8ODO - chains A and B; structure by X-ray diffraction, 2.20 A resolution.

== Chain A ==
Molecule: RNA-splicing ligase RtcB homolog
Source organism: Homo sapiens
Notes: EC 6.5.1.8
UniProt: Q9Y3I0 (RTCB_HUMAN); numbering as in UniProt (aligned over 1-505)
Chain sequence (507 residues; row label = number of the first residue in the row; numbers below 1 keep their minus sign (Gly-1 is residue -1)):
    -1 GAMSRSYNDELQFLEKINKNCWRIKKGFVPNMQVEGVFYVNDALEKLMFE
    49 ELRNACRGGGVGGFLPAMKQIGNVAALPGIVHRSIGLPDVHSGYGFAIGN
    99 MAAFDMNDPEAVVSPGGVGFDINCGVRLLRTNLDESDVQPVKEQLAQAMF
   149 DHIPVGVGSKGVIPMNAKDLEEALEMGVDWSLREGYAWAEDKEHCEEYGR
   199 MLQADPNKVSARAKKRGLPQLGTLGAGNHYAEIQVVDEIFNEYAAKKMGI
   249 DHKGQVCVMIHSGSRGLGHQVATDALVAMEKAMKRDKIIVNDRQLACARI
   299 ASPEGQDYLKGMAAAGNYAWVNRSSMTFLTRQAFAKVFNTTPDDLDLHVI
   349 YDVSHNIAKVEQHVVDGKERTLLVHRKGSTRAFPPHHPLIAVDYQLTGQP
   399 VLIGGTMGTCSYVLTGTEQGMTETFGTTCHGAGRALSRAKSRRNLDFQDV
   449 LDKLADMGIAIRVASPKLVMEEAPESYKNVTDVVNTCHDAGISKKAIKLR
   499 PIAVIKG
Not modelled in the structure: -1 to 2
Construct notes: expression tag (-1 to 0)
Glycans and other covalent adducts: guanosine-5'-monophosphate (5GP) linked to His428
Bound ions: Mn2+: Cys122, His259, His353 (together with guanosine-5'-monophosphate)
Ligand contacts: guanosine-5'-monophosphate (5GP): Ile96, Asn226, Tyr228, Glu230, Gln232, His259, His353, Gly402, Gly403, Thr404, Met405, Ser409, Gly429, Ala430, Gly431, Glu470, Tyr475, Val502, Lys504
Curated features (UniProtKB/Swiss-Prot):
  - active site: His428 (GMP-histidine intermediate)
  - binding site (Mn(2+)): Asp119, Cys122, His227, His259, His353
  - binding site (GMP): Asn226 to Glu230, His353, Asn354, Gly402 to Met405, Ser409, His428 to Gly431, Lys504
  - modified residue: Ser300 (Phosphoserine)
  - cross-link: Lys496 (Glycyl lysine isopeptide (Lys-Gly) (interchain with G-Cter in SUMO2))
What the authors report for this chain:
  - binding site for guanosine-5'-monophosphate: His428
  - catalytic residues: His428
  - Mn2+ coordination: Cys122, His259, His353
  - binding site for phosphate ion: Asp119, Asn354, Lys375
  - conformationally variable residues (order/disorder transition, side-chain flip): Leu45 to Pro64, Tyr92, Arg436 to Asp444
  - post-translational modification sites: His428
  - mutagenesis - C122A, H353A: abolished catalytic activity
  - mutagenesis - D119A, H227A, H259A: decreased catalytic activity

== Chain B ==
Molecule: Protein archease
Source organism: Homo sapiens
UniProt: A8K0B5 (A8K0B5_HUMAN); numbering as in UniProt (aligned over 1-179)
Chain sequence (200 residues; row label = number of the first residue in the row; numbers below 1 keep their minus sign (Met-20 is residue -20)):
   -20 MGSSHHHHHHSSGLVPRGSHMMKGGSRVSNPAVMAQEEEDVRDYNLTEEQ
    30 KAIKAKYPPVNRKYEYLDHTADVQLHAWGDTLEEAFEQCAMAMFGYMTDT
    80 GTVEPLQTVEVETQGDDLQSLLFHFLDEWLYKFSADEFFIPREVKVLSID
   130 QRNFKLRSIGWGEEFSLSKHPQGTEVKAITYSAMQVYNEENPEVFVIIDI
Not modelled in the structure: -20 to 10
Construct notes: initiating methionine (-20); expression tag (-19 to 0)
Bound ions: Mn2+: Asp51, Asp178, Ile179 (together with phosphate ion)
What the authors report for this chain:
  - Mn2+ coordination: Asp51, Asp178
  - binding site for phosphate ion: Lys156, Asp178
  - conformationally variable residues (loop rearrangement): Leu46 to Asp51, Thr159 to Ala162
  - mutagenesis - D51A, K156A: abolished catalytic activity on alpha32P-GTP
  - mutagenesis - D51A, K156A: abolished catalytic activity on XBP1 intron

== Chain A / chain B interface ==
Pairs across the interface (94):
  Glu49(A) - Thr49(B)  hydrogen bond
  Val59(A) - Gln15(B)
  Val59(A) - Gln164(B)
  Val59(A) - Tyr166(B)
  Val59(A) - Glu172(B)
  Val59(A) - Phe174(B)  hydrophobic
  Gly60(A) - Gln164(B)  hydrogen bond (backbone-side chain)
  Gly60(A) - Phe174(B)
  Gly61(A) - Gln53(B)  hydrogen bond (backbone-side chain)
  Gly61(A) - Ala162(B)
  Gly61(A) - Gln164(B)
  Phe62(A) - Asp47(B)
  Phe62(A) - His48(B)
  Phe62(A) - Thr49(B)
  Phe62(A) - Ala162(B)  hydrophobic
  Phe62(A) - Ile176(B)  hydrophobic
  His89(A) - Thr49(B)
  His89(A) - Ala50(B)
  Ser90(A) - His48(B)  hydrogen bond
  Ser90(A) - Thr49(B)
  Ser90(A) - Ala50(B)  hydrogen bond (backbone-backbone)
  Gly91(A) - His48(B)  hydrogen bond (backbone-side chain)
  Gly91(A) - Ser161(B)
  Tyr92(A) - Asp51(B)
  Tyr92(A) - Thr159(B)
  Tyr92(A) - Ser161(B)  hydrogen bond (backbone-side chain)
  Tyr92(A) - Asp178(B)  hydrogen bond
  Ile96(A) - Ala50(B)  hydrophobic
  Phe118(A) - Ala157(B)  hydrophobic
  Phe118(A) - Ile158(B)
  Phe118(A) - Thr159(B)
  Phe118(A) - Asp178(B)
  Asp119(A) - Lys156(B)  salt bridge
  Val153(A) - Gln151(B)  hydrogen bond (backbone-side chain)
  Gly154(A) - Gln151(B)
  Val155(A) - Met76(B)
  Val155(A) - Phe112(B)  hydrophobic
  Val155(A) - Leu146(B)
  Val155(A) - Gln151(B)  hydrogen bond (backbone-side chain)
  Val155(A) - Gly152(B)
  Val155(A) - Glu154(B)
  Gly156(A) - Phe144(B)
  Gly156(A) - Leu146(B)
  Ser157(A) - Leu146(B)
  Lys158(A) - Phe117(B)
  Arg210(A) - Glu107(B)  salt bridge
  Arg210(A) - Tyr110(B)
  Lys213(A) - Tyr110(B)
  Lys213(A) - Asp115(B)  salt bridge
  Arg214(A) - Ser113(B)
  Arg214(A) - Ala114(B)
  Arg214(A) - Lys156(B)  hydrogen bond (side chain-backbone)
  Pro217(A) - Phe117(B)  hydrophobic
  Gln218(A) - Glu154(B)  hydrogen bond
  Ala224(A) - Glu154(B)
  Gly225(A) - Ile179(B)
  Arg263(A) - Glu154(B)  salt bridge
  His267(A) - Lys156(B)
  Thr271(A) - Asp106(B)
  Thr271(A) - Ala157(B)
  Val275(A) - His103(B)
  Glu278(A) - Tyr160(B)  hydrogen bond
  Lys282(A) - Asp95(B)  salt bridge
  Arg291(A) - Asp96(B)  salt bridge
  Arg291(A) - Gln98(B)  hydrogen bond
  Arg291(A) - Ser99(B)
  Arg291(A) - Tyr160(B)
  Gln292(A) - Thr159(B)
  Gln292(A) - Tyr160(B)  hydrogen bond (side chain-backbone)
  Arg432(A) - Thr49(B)
  Ser435(A) - Asp47(B)  hydrogen bond
  Ser435(A) - His48(B)
  Ser435(A) - Thr49(B)
  Arg436(A) - Tyr75(B)
  Arg436(A) - Thr153(B)  hydrogen bond
  Arg436(A) - Ile179(B)
  Ala437(A) - Tyr45(B)
  Ala437(A) - Leu46(B)
  Lys438(A) - Asp47(B)
  Arg440(A) - Asp19(B)  salt bridge
  Arg440(A) - Val20(B)  hydrogen bond (side chain-backbone)
  Arg440(A) - Arg21(B)
  Arg441(A) - Glu16(B)  salt bridge
  Arg441(A) - Asp47(B)  salt bridge
  Ala462(A) - Gln151(B)
  Ser463(A) - Gln151(B)
  Pro464(A) - Asn24(B)
  Lys465(A) - Asp22(B)  salt bridge
  Lys465(A) - Asn24(B)
  Leu466(A) - Arg21(B)
  Leu466(A) - Asp22(B)
  Leu466(A) - Tyr23(B)  hydrophobic
  Glu469(A) - Arg21(B)  salt bridge
  Glu469(A) - Tyr75(B)
Other interface residues (no listed pair), chain A (54 interface residues in all): Leu63, Gln68, His227, Gln268, Leu274, Asp290, Leu434, Gly505
Other interface residues (no listed pair), chain B (52 interface residues in all): Phe102
From the paper, about this interface:
  - interface residues, chain A: Leu45(A), Arg436(A)

== Summary ==
Chain A and chain B form an interface of 54 and 52 residues respectively, with 18 hydrogen bonds and 11 salt
bridges. Polar pairs include Asp119(A)-Lys156(B), Arg210(A)-Glu107(B) and Lys213(A)-Asp115(B). Covalently
linked guanosine-5'-monophosphate: at His428(A). The paper reports the catalytic residue His428(A); D119A,
H227A and H259A of chain A reduce catalytic activity; 7 substitutions were tested in all.
Chain A is RNA-splicing ligase RtcB homolog and chain B is Protein archease, both from Homo sapiens; the
structure, Structure of human guanylylated RTCB in complex with Archease, was determined by X-ray diffraction,
deposited together with 8BTT and 8BTX.
